PDB entry 6BWA | X-ray diffraction, 2.20 A resolution | chains A and B

[Chain A]
Protein: Importin subunit alpha-3
Organism: Homo sapiens
UniProtKB: O00629 (IMA3_HUMAN); residue numbers follow UniProt; this construct covers 64-521
Amino-acid sequence (459 residues; each row starts with the number of its first residue):
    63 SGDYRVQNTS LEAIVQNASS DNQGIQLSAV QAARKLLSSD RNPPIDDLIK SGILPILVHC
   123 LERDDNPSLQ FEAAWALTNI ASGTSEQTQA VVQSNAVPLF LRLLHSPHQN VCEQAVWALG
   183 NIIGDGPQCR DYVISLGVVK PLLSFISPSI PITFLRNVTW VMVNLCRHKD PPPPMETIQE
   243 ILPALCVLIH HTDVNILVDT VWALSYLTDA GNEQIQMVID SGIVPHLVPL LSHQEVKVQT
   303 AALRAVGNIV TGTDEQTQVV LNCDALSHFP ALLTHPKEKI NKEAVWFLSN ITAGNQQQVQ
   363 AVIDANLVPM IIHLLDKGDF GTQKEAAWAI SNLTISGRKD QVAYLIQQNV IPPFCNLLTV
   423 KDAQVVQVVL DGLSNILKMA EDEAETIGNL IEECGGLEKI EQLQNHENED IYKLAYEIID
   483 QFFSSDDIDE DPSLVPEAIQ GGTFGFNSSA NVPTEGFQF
Disordered / not traced: 63-71, 488-521
Differences from the reference sequence: expression tag (63)

[Chain B]
Protein: Protein W
Organism: Hendra virus
UniProtKB: P0C1C6 (W_HENDH); residue numbers follow UniProt; this construct covers 409-448
Amino-acid sequence (41 residues; each row starts with the number of its first residue):
   408 SRSLNMLGRK TCLGRRVVQP GMFADYPPTK KARVLLRRMS N
Disordered / not traced: 408-418, 445-448
Differences from the reference sequence: expression tag (408)
What the authors report for this chain:
  - mutagenesis - R422A/R423A, R422D/R423D, K437A/K438A, K437D/K438D: abolished binding to Importin subunit alpha-3 (chain A)

[Chain A / chain B interface]
Pairs across the interface - 79 pairs, chain A then chain B:
  Arg96(A) with Leu442(B)
  Ser100(A) with Arg440(B); Val441(B); Leu442(B), hydrogen bond (backbone-backbone)
  Arg103(A) with Arg444(B)
  Phe133(A) with Arg440(B)
  Trp137(A) with Arg440(B), hydrogen bond (side chain-backbone)
  Asn141(A) with Ala439(B); Arg440(B), hydrogen bond (side chain-backbone)
  Ala143(A) with Lys437(B)
  Ser144(A) with Lys437(B); Lys438(B); Ala439(B)
  Gly145(A) with Lys437(B), hydrogen bond (backbone-side chain)
  Thr146(A) with Lys437(B)
  Ser147(A) with Lys437(B)
  Thr150(A) with Lys437(B), hydrogen bond
  Gln176(A) with Arg440(B), hydrogen bond
  Trp179(A) with Lys438(B), hydrogen bond (side chain-backbone); Ala439(B); Arg440(B)
  Gly182(A) with Thr436(B)
  Asn183(A) with Lys437(B); Lys438(B), hydrogen bond (side chain-backbone)
  Gly186(A) with Thr436(B)
  Asp187(A) with Lys437(B), salt bridge
  Trp222(A) with Pro435(B), hydrogen bond (side chain-backbone); Thr436(B); Lys437(B); Lys438(B)
  Asn226(A) with Thr436(B), hydrogen bond (side chain-backbone)
  Arg229(A) with Tyr433(B); Pro434(B), hydrogen bond (side chain-backbone); Pro435(B); Thr436(B)
  Asp261(A) with Pro434(B)
  Trp264(A) with Phe430(B); Asp432(B); Tyr433(B), hydrophobic; Pro434(B)
  Tyr268(A) with Tyr433(B)
  Lys299(A) with Asp432(B)
  Thr302(A) with Phe430(B); Asp432(B)
  Arg306(A) with Phe430(B)
  Asn310(A) with Val425(B)
  Val312(A) with Arg422(B), hydrogen bond (backbone-side chain)
  Thr313(A) with Arg422(B); Arg423(B)
  Gly314(A) with Arg422(B), hydrogen bond (backbone-side chain)
  Thr315(A) with Arg422(B)
  Asp316(A) with Arg422(B), salt bridge
  Thr319(A) with Arg422(B), hydrogen bond
  Lys344(A) with Met429(B)
  Glu345(A) with Met429(B); Phe430(B), hydrogen bond (side chain-backbone)
  Trp348(A) with Arg423(B), hydrogen bond (side chain-backbone); Val424(B), hydrogen bond (side chain-backbone); Val425(B); Met429(B), hydrophobic; Phe430(B), hydrophobic
  Ser351(A) with Arg423(B), hydrogen bond
  Asn352(A) with Arg422(B), hydrogen bond (backbone-side chain); Arg423(B), hydrogen bond (side chain-backbone)
  Ala355(A) with Gly421(B); Arg422(B)
  Gly356(A) with Arg422(B)
  Gln360(A) with Arg422(B), hydrogen bond
  Glu387(A) with Arg423(B), salt bridge; Met429(B)
  Trp390(A) with Cys419(B); Arg423(B)
  Ser393(A) with Leu420(B)
  Asn394(A) with Leu420(B); Gly421(B), hydrogen bond (side chain-backbone)
  Thr396(A) with Leu420(B)
  Ile397(A) with Leu420(B), hydrophobic; Gly421(B)
  Asn437(A) with Leu420(B)
Interface residues without a listed pair, chain A (57 interface residues in all): Ser101, Asp102, Thr140, Val225, Leu305, Ile353, Val430, Asp433
Interface residues without a listed pair, chain B (23 interface residues in all): Gln426, Pro427

[In short]
The interface between chain A and chain B involves 57 residues on one side and 23 on the other; the contacts
include 22 hydrogen bonds and 3 salt bridges. Polar pairs include Asp187(A)-Lys437(B), Asp316(A)-Arg422(B) and
Glu387(A)-Arg423(B). From the paper: R422A/R423A, R422D/R423D and K437A/K438A of chain B, among others,
abolish binding to Importin subunit alpha-3 (chain A).
Chain A is Importin subunit alpha-3 (Homo sapiens) and chain B is Protein W (Hendra virus); the structure,
Hendra virus W protein C-terminus in complex with Importin alpha 3 crystal form 2, was determined by X-ray
diffraction (same publication as 6BVV, 6BW9 and 6BWB).
